PDB entry 9IQO | electron microscopy, 1.55 A resolution | chains A and E of the 16 polymer chains in the assembly

# Chain A (and E)
Molecule: Ribulose bisphosphate carboxylase large chain
Source organism: Thermochromatium tepidum ATCC 43061
Notes: EC 4.1.1.39; chain E of this document is another copy of the same molecule, construct and numbering; everything in this record applies to it too
UniProt: A0A6I6DX30 (A0A6I6DX30_THETI); numbering as in UniProt (aligned over 3-458)
Chain sequence (456 residues; each row starts with the number of its first residue):
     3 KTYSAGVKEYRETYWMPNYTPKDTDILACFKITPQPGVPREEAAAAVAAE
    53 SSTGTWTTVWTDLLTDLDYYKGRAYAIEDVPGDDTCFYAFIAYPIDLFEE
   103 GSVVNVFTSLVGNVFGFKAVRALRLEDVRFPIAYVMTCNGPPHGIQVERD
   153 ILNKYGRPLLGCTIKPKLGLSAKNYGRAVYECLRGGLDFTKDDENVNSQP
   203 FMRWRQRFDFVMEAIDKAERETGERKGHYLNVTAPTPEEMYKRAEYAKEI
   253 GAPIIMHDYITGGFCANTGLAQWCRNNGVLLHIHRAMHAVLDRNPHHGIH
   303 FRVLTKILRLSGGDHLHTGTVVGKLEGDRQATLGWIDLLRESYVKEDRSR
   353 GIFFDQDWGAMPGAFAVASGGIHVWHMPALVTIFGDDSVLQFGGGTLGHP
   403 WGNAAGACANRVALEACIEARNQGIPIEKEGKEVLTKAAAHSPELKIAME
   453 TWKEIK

# How chain A and chain E interact
Residue-residue contacts - 14 pairs, chain A then chain E:
  Asp-25(A) / Asp-25(E)
  Thr-26(A) / Ile-134(E)
  Ile-97(A) / Met-138(E)  hydrophobic
  Asp-98(A) / Ala-362(E)
  Glu-102(A) / Met-138(E)
  Ile-134(A) / Thr-26(E)
  Ala-135(A) / Ala-135(E)  hydrophobic
  Ala-135(A) / Met-138(E)  hydrophobic
  Met-138(A) / Ile-97(E)  hydrophobic
  Met-138(A) / Glu-102(E)
  Met-138(A) / Ala-135(E)  hydrophobic
  Met-138(A) / Thr-139(E)
  Thr-139(A) / Met-138(E)
  Ala-362(A) / Asp-98(E)

# In short
Chain A and chain E each contribute 10 residues to their interface.
Both chains are Ribulose bisphosphate carboxylase large chain (Thermochromatium tepidum ATCC 43061). Entry
9IQO (Cryo-EM structure of the Rubisco from thermophilic purple bacterial Rubisco) was determined by electron
microscopy.
